PDB entry 2QAB | X-ray diffraction, 1.89 A resolution | chains A and B of the 4 polymer chains in the assembly

Chain A (and B):
Protein: Estrogen receptor
Organism: Homo sapiens
Notes: fragment: Steroid-binding region, residues 298-554; chain B of this document is another copy of the same molecule, construct and numbering; everything in this record applies to it too
UniProtKB: P03372 (ESR1_HUMAN); residue numbers follow UniProt; this construct covers 298-554
Sequence (258 residues; numbered 297 to 554; the number before each row is that of its first residue):
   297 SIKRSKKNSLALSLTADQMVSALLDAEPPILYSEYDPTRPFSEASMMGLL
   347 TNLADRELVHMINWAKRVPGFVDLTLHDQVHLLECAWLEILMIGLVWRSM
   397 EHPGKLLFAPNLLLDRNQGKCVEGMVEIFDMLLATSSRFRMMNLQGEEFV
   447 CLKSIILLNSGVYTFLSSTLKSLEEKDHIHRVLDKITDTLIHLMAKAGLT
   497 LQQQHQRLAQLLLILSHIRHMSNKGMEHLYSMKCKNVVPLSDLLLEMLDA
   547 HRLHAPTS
Unresolved in the structure: 297-304, 462-469, 549-554 (chain B: 297-304, 550-554)
Construct notes: expression tag (297); engineered mutation Ser537 (Tyr in P03372)
Residues lining bound ligands: 3-ethyl-2-(4-hydroxyphenyl)-2H-indazol-5-ol (EI1): Met343, Leu346, Leu349, Ala350, Glu353, Trp383, Leu384, Leu387, Met388, Leu391, Arg394, Phe404, Met421, Ile424, Gly521, His524, Leu525
From the paper describing this entry:
  - conformationally variable residues (side-chain flip): Leu536
  - mutagenesis - Y537S: increased signaling (citing earlier work)
  - mutagenesis - Y537S: increased stability in response to tritiated estradiol

Chain A / chain B interface:
Contacting residue pairs (52; chain A residue first):
  Ala430(A) - Tyr459(B)
  Arg434(A) - Tyr459(B)  hydrogen bond
  Arg434(A) - His476(B)  hydrogen bond
  Ile451(A) - Leu509(B)  hydrophobic
  Asn455(A) - Leu509(B)  hydrogen bond (side chain-backbone)
  Asn455(A) - His513(B)  hydrogen bond (backbone-side chain)
  Ser456(A) - His513(B)
  Tyr459(A) - Ala430(B)
  Tyr459(A) - Arg434(B)  hydrogen bond
  Tyr459(A) - Ile510(B)
  Tyr459(A) - His513(B)
  His476(A) - Arg434(B)
  Asp480(A) - Gln506(B)  hydrogen bond
  Thr483(A) - His501(B)
  Thr483(A) - Ala505(B)
  Asp484(A) - Gln498(B)
  Asp484(A) - His501(B)  salt bridge
  Asp484(A) - Gln502(B)  hydrogen bond
  Ile487(A) - His501(B)
  Leu497(A) - Leu497(B)  hydrophobic
  Gln498(A) - Asp484(B)  hydrogen bond
  His501(A) - Thr483(B)
  His501(A) - Asp484(B)  salt bridge
  His501(A) - Ile487(B)
  His501(A) - His501(B)  hydrogen bond
  His501(A) - Leu504(B)
  Gln502(A) - Asp480(B)
  Gln502(A) - Asp484(B)  hydrogen bond
  Leu504(A) - His501(B)
  Ala505(A) - Thr483(B)
  Ala505(A) - Leu508(B)  hydrophobic
  Gln506(A) - Asp480(B)  hydrogen bond
  Leu508(A) - Ala505(B)  hydrophobic
  Leu509(A) - Ile451(B)  hydrophobic
  Leu509(A) - Asn455(B)
  Leu509(A) - Leu511(B)  hydrophobic
  Ser512(A) - Leu511(B)  hydrogen bond (side chain-backbone)
  Ser512(A) - Ser512(B)  hydrogen bond (side chain-backbone)
  Ser512(A) - Arg515(B)  hydrogen bond
  His513(A) - Asn455(B)  hydrogen bond (side chain-backbone)
  His513(A) - Ser456(B)  hydrogen bond (side chain-backbone)
  His513(A) - Tyr459(B)
  His513(A) - Arg515(B)
  Arg515(A) - Ser512(B)  hydrogen bond
  Arg515(A) - His513(B)  hydrogen bond
  Arg515(A) - His516(B)
  His516(A) - Arg515(B)  hydrogen bond
  His516(A) - Asn519(B)  hydrogen bond
  Asn519(A) - His516(B)  hydrogen bond
  Asn519(A) - Asn519(B)
  Glu523(A) - Glu523(B)
  His547(A) - Lys520(B)  hydrogen bond (backbone-side chain)
Interface residues without a listed pair, chain A (34 interface residues in all): Met437, Val458, Thr460, Leu479, Ile510, Leu511, Lys520
Interface residues without a listed pair, chain B (34 interface residues in all): Met427, Val458, Leu479, Gln500, His547

In short:
Chain A and chain B each contribute 34 residues to their interface; the contacts include 22 hydrogen bonds and
2 salt bridges. Polar pairs include Asp484(A)-His501(B), Arg434(A)-Tyr459(B) and Arg434(A)-His476(B). Chain A
binds 3-ethyl-2-(4-hydroxyphenyl)-2H-indazol-5-ol. The paper reports that Y537S of chain A increases
signaling; conformational variability at Leu536(A).
Chain A and chain B are both Estrogen receptor (Homo sapiens); the structure, Crystal Structure of Estrogen
Receptor Alpha Ligand Binding Domain Mutant 537S Complexed with an Ethyl Indazole ..., was determined by X-ray
diffraction (same publication as 2B23, 2QA6, 2QA8, 2QGT, 2QGW, 2QH6 and 3 further entries).
